Entry 4BMP (X-ray diffraction, 2.10 A resolution); this record covers chains A and B.

[Chain A]
Protein: Ribonucleoside-diphosphate reductase subunit beta
Source organism: Bacillus cereus
Notes: EC 1.17.4.1
Reference sequence: Q81G55 (Q81G55_BACCR); residue numbers follow UniProt; this construct covers 1-322
Sequence (322 residues; numbered 1 to 322; the number before each row is that of its first residue):
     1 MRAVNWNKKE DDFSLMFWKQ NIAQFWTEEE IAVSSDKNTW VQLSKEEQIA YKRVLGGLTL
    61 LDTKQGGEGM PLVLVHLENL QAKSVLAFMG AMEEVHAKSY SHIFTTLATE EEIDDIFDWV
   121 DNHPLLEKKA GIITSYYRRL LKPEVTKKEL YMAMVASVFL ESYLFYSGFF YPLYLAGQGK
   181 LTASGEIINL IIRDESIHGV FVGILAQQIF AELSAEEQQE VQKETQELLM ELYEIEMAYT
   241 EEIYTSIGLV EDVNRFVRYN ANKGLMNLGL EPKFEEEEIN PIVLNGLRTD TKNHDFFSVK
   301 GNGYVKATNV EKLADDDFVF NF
Not modelled in the structure: 291-322
Bound ions: Fe2+ site 1: D62, E93, H96, E195; Fe2+ site 2: E93, E161, E195, H198
Small-molecule neighbours: FMN (flavin mononucleotide): M16, F17, Q20, I197, V200

[Chain B]
Protein: NRDI
Source organism: Bacillus cereus
Reference sequence: Q81G57 (Q81G57_BACCR); residues 1-119 here = UniProt positions 1-119
Sequence (119 residues; each row starts with the number of its first residue):
     1 MLVAYDSMTG NVKRFIHKLN MPAVQIDEDL VIDEDFILIT YTTGFGNVPE RVLDFLERNN
    61 EKLKGVSASG NRNWGDMFGA SADKISTKYE VPIVSKFELS GTNNDVEYFK ERVREIATH
Not modelled in the structure: 119
Small-molecule neighbours: FMN (flavin mononucleotide): D6, S7, M8, T9, G10, N11, V12, K13, Y41, T42, T43, G44, F45, G46, S69, G70, N71, W74, M77, F78, G79, L99

[Interface between chain A and chain B]
Residue-residue contacts - 34 pairs, chain A then chain B:
  M16(A) with M8(B), hydrophobic
  F17(A) with M8(B), hydrophobic
  Q20(A) with G44(B); F45(B)
  A23(A) with F45(B), hydrophobic
  Q24(A) with F45(B); W74(B)
  Y166(A) with N73(B), hydrogen bond
  I192(A) with N73(B)
  R193(A) with N73(B), hydrogen bond (side chain-backbone); W74(B); G75(B)
  S196(A) with N73(B), hydrogen bond; W74(B)
  I197(A) with W74(B), hydrophobic
  I204(A) with T9(B)
  Y259(A) with R72(B); E98(B), hydrogen bond
  K263(A) with N71(B), hydrogen bond; N73(B); E98(B), salt bridge; L99(B)
  M266(A) with N11(B); R14(B), hydrogen bond; L99(B), hydrophobic; S100(B), hydrogen bond
  E276(A) with T102(B)
  I279(A) with R72(B)
  L284(A) with R72(B)
  L287(A) with R72(B); N73(B); G75(B)
  R288(A) with D76(B)
  D290(A) with D76(B)
Interface residues without a listed pair, chain A (25 interface residues in all): T27, V200, G269, E271, T289
Interface residues without a listed pair, chain B (19 interface residues in all): T43, G101, N103

[Summary]
25 residues of chain A and 19 residues of chain B are in contact; the contacts include 7 hydrogen bonds and 1
salt bridge. Polar pairs include K263(A)-E98(B), Y166(A)-N73(B) and R193(A)-N73(B). Flavin mononucleotide is
bound between chain A and chain B.
Here chain A is Ribonucleoside-diphosphate reductase subunit beta and chain B is NRDI, both from Bacillus
cereus. Entry 4BMP (Crystal Structure of Bacillus cereus Ribonucleotide Reductase di- iron NrdF in Complex
with NrdI (2.1 A ...) was determined by X-ray diffraction, deposited together with 4BMO, 4BMQ, 4BMR, 4BMT and
4BMU.
